4KWV - chains C and E of the 6 polymer chains in the assembly; structure by X-ray diffraction, 2.80 A resolution.

# Chain C (and E)
Name: Nicotinate-nucleotide pyrophosphorylase [carboxylating]
From: Homo sapiens
Notes: EC 2.4.2.19; chain E of this document is another copy of the same molecule, construct and numbering; everything in this record applies to it too
Reference sequence: Q15274 (NADC_HUMAN); residues 1-297 here = UniProt positions 1-297
Sequence (301 residues; each row starts with the number of its first residue; numbers below 1 keep their minus sign (Gly-3 is residue -3)):
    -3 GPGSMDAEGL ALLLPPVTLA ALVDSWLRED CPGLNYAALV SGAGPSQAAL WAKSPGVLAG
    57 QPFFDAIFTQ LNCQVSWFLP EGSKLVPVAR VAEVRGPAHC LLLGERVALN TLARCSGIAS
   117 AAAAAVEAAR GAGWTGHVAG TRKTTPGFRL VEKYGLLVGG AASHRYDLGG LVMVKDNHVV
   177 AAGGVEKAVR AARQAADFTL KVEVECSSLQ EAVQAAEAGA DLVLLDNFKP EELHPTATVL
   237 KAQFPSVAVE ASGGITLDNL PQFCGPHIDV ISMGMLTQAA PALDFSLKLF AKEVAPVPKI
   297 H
Unresolved in the structure: -3 to 1, 287-297 (chain E: -3 to 1, 290-297)
Sequence notes: expression tag (-3 to 0)
Swiss-Prot annotation at these positions:
  - region: Leu8 to Pro12 (Important for hexamer formation)
  - binding site (quinolinate): Arg102, Arg138, Lys139, His160, Arg161, Lys171, Glu201, Asp222, Ser248 to Gly250, Gly270
  - mutagenesis: Met1 to Pro12 (Forms dimers instead of hexamers), Met1 to Leu10 (Forms dimers instead of hexamers), Met1 to Leu9 (Forms dimers instead of hexamers), Met1 to Leu8 (Forms dimers instead of hexamers), Met1 to Glu4 (No effect on hexamer formation), Arg102 (R102A/Q: Reduced activity), Arg138 (R138Q: Loss of activity), Lys139 (K139A/S: Loss of activity), Arg161 (R161A: Reduced activity; R161Q: Loss of activity), Lys171 (K171A/S: Loss of activity)

# Chain C / chain E interface
Pairs across the interface - 23 pairs, chain C then chain E:
  Asp20(C) - Val13(E)
  Arg24(C) - Val13(E)
  Arg24(C) - Ala17(E)
  Cys27(C) - Pro11(E)
  Cys27(C) - Thr14(E)  hydrogen bond (backbone-side chain)
  Pro28(C) - Thr14(E)
  Gly29(C) - Pro11(E)
  Gly29(C) - Tyr162(E)
  Leu30(C) - Leu9(E)
  Leu30(C) - Leu10(E)  hydrophobic
  Leu30(C) - Leu146(E)  hydrophobic
  Leu30(C) - Leu153(E)  hydrophobic
  Asn31(C) - Leu9(E)  hydrogen bond (backbone-backbone)
  Tyr32(C) - Leu9(E)  hydrophobic
  Tyr32(C) - Ser159(E)
  Ala34(C) - Leu8(E)
  Leu35(C) - Gly5(E)
  Leu35(C) - Leu9(E)  hydrophobic
  Gly38(C) - Leu8(E)
  Ala39(C) - Leu8(E)  hydrophobic
  Gln66(C) - Val13(E)
  His95(C) - Leu8(E)
  Leu99(C) - Pro12(E)
Also at the interface, not in a pair above, chain C (17 interface residues in all): Leu23, Leu67
Also at the interface, not in a pair above, chain E (15 interface residues in all): Leu6, Lys149

# Overview
17 residues of chain C and 15 residues of chain E are in contact; the contacts include 2 hydrogen bonds. Polar
pairs include Cys27(C)-Thr14(E) and Asn31(C)-Leu9(E). From UniProt: 12 quinolinate-binding residues and 17
mutagenesis sites on chain C.
Both chains are Nicotinate-nucleotide pyrophosphorylase [carboxylating] (Homo sapiens). Entry 4KWV (Crystal
Structure of human apo-QPRT) was determined by X-ray diffraction, deposited together with 4KWW.
